Entry 6KH4 (X-ray diffraction, 2.30 A resolution); this record covers chain A.

Chain A:
Name: Ferritin
Organism: Penaeus japonicus
Notes: EC 1.16.3.1
UniProt: T2B7E1 (T2B7E1_PENJP); the construct has insertions or renumbered stretches relative to UniProt, so the offset changes along the chain: 2-56 = UniProt 2-56; 58-158 = UniProt 57-157; 160-172 = UniProt 158-170
Amino-acid sequence (170 residues; row label = number of the first residue in the row; note: 1 number in that range is skipped by the numbering (no residue carries it; nothing is unmodelled there)):
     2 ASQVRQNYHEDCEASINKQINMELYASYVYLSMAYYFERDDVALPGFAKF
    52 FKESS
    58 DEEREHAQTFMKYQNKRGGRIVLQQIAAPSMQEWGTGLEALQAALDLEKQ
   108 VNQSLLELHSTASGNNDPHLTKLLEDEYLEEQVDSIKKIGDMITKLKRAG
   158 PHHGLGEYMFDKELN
Construct notes: insertion (159); engineered mutation His-160 (Thr158 in T2B7E1)
Bound ions: Fe ion: Glu-24, Glu-60, His-63; Ni2+ site 1 near Ser-142 (its only coordinating residue here); Ni2+ site 2: His-159, His-160

Overview:
The Fe ion site is built by Glu-24, Glu-60 and His-63. The Ni2+ site 2 is built by His-159 and His-160.
Chain A is Ferritin (Penaeus japonicus); the structure, Design and crystal structure of protein MOFs with
ferritin nanocages as linkers and nickel clusters as ..., was determined by X-ray diffraction together with
6KH0, 6KH1, 6KH3 and 6KH5 from the same study.
